7Y89 - chains B and S of the 5 polymer chains in the assembly; structure by electron microscopy, 3.02 A resolution.

[Chain B]
Name: Guanine nucleotide-binding protein G(I)/G(S)/G(T) subunit beta-1
Organism: Homo sapiens
Reference sequence: P62873 (GBB1_HUMAN); residues 4-340 here = UniProt positions 4-340
Chain sequence (337 residues; numbered 4 to 340; the number before each row is that of its first residue):
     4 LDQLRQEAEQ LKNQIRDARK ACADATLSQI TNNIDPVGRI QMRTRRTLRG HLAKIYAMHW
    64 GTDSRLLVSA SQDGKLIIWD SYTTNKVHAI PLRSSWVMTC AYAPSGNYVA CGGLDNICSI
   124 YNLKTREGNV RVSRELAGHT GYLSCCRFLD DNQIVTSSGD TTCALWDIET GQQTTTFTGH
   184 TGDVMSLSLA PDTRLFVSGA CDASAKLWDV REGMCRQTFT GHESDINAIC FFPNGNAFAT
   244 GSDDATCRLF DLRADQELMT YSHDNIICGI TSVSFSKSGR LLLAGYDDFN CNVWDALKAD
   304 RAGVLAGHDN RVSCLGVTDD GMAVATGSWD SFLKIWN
Disordered / not traced: 4-9
Swiss-Prot annotation at these positions:
  - modified residue: His266 (Phosphohistidine)
  - natural variant: Leu30 (L30F: In MRD42; uncertain significance), Arg52 (R52G: In MRD42), Gly64 (G64V: In MRD42), Asp76 (D76E: In MRD42; D76G: In MRD42), Gly77 (G77S: In MRD42), Lys78 (K78R: In MRD42), Ile80 (I80N: In MRD42; I80T: In MRD42), His91 (H91R: In MRD42; uncertain significance), Ala92 (A92T: In MRD42), Pro94 (P94S: In MRD42), Leu95 (L95P: In MRD42), Arg96 (R96L: In MRD42), 5 further natural variant entries in UniProt

[Chain S]
Name: Guanine nucleotide-binding protein G(I)/G(S)/G(O) subunit gamma-2
Organism: Homo sapiens
Chain sequence (248 residues; each row starts with the number of its first residue; note: 2 numbers in that range are skipped by the numbering (no residue carries them; nothing is unmodelled there); a row labelled like 121A-121O holds insertion residues (121A, then the next letters in order)):
     1 DVQLVESGGG LVQPGGSRKL SCSASGFAFS SFGMHWVRQA PEKGLEWVAY ISSGSGTIYY
    61 ADTVKGRFTI SRDDPKNTLF LQMTSLRSED TAMYYCVRSI YYYGSSPFDF WGQGTTLTVS
   121 S
121A-121O GGGGSGGGGSGGGGS
   124 SDIVMTQATS SVPVTPGESV SISCRSSKSL LHSNGNTYLY WFLQRPGQSP QLLIYRMSNL
   184 ASGVPDRFSG SGSGTAFTLT ISRLEAEDVG VYYCMQHLEY PLTFGAGTKL EL
Disordered / not traced: 121A-121O
Disulfides: Cys22-Cys96, Cys147-Cys217

[Interface between chain B and chain S]
Residue-residue contacts - 8 pairs, chain B then chain S:
  Arg68(B) with Tyr103(S)
  Leu69(B) with Tyr103(S), hydrophobic
  Val90(B) with Tyr102(S), hydrophobic
  Arg129(B) with Arg98(S)
  Glu130(B) with Gly26(S); Phe27(S); Ala28(S), hydrogen bond (backbone-backbone)
  Gly131(B) with Phe32(S)
Also at the interface, not in a pair above, chain B (8 interface residues in all): His91, Asn132
Also at the interface, not in a pair above, chain S (10 interface residues in all): Ser31, Ile100, Phe110

[In short]
8 residues of chain B and 10 residues of chain S are in contact; the contacts include 1 hydrogen bond. The
hydrogen-bonded pair Glu130(B)-Ala28(S) is a backbone contact.
Chain B is Guanine nucleotide-binding protein G(I)/G(S)/G(T) subunit beta-1 and chain S is Guanine
nucleotide-binding protein G(I)/G(S)/G(O) subunit gamma-2, both from Homo sapiens; the structure, Structure of
the GPR17-Gi complex, was determined by electron microscopy.
